PDB entry 5UGT | X-ray diffraction, 2.60 A resolution | chains B and G of the 4 polymer chains in the assembly

# Chain B (and G)
Name: Enoyl-[acyl-carrier-protein] reductase [NADH]
Organism: Mycobacterium tuberculosis
Notes: EC 1.3.1.9; chain G of this document is another copy of the same molecule, construct and numbering; everything in this record applies to it too
UniProtKB: P9WGR1 (INHA_MYCTU); residues 1-269 here = UniProt positions 1-269
Amino-acid sequence (289 residues; row label = number of the first residue in the row; numbers below 1 keep their minus sign (Met-19 is residue -19)):
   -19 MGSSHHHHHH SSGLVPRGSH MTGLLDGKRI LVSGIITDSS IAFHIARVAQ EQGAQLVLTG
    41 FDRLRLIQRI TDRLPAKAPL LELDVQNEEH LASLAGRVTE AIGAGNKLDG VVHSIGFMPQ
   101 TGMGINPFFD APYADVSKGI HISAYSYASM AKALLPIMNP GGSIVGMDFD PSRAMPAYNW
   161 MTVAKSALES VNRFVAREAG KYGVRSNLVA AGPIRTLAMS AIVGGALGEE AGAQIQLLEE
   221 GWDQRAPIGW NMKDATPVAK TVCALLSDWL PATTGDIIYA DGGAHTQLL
Disordered / not traced: -19 to 1, 204-210 (chain G: -19 to 1, 205-208)
Construct notes: initiating methionine (-19); expression tag (-18 to 0)
Small-molecule neighbours:
  - NAD (nicotinamide-adenine-dinucleotide): Gly14, Ile15, Ile16, Ser20, Ile21, Ala22, Phe41, Leu63, Asp64, Val65, Gln66, Ser94, Ile95, Gly96, Phe97, Ile122, Met147, Asp148, Phe149, Tyr158, Met161, Lys165, Ala191, Gly192, Pro193, Ile194, Thr196, Leu197, Ala198, Met199
  - XTW (2-(2-chloranylphenoxy)-5-[(4-cyclopropyl-1,2,3-triazol-1-yl)methyl]phenol): Gly96, Phe97, Met98, Met103, Phe149, Met155, Pro156, Ala157, Tyr158, Met161, Lys165, Pro193, Ala198, Met199, Ile202, Leu218, Glu219
Swiss-Prot annotation at these positions:
  - binding site (NAD(+)): Ser20, Ile21, Asp64, Val65, Ile95, Gly96, Lys165, Ile194
  - binding site (substrate): Tyr158
  - site: Phe149 (May act as an intermediate that passes the hydride ion from NADH to the substrate), Tyr158 (Transition state stabilizer)
  - modified residue: Thr266 (Phosphothreonine)
  - mutagenesis: Ser94 (S94A: Confers INH and ETH resistance. The mutant is 17 times more resistant to inhibition by the INH-NAD adduct ...), Asp148 (D148G: Confers pyridomycin resistance. Has no impact on the susceptibility to isoniazid and moxifloxacin. 14-fold decrease in NADH affinity, while no effect on catalytic activity), Tyr158 (Y158A: 1500-fold decrease in catalytic activity while no effect on lipid substrate affinity; Y158F: 24-fold decrease in catalytic activity while no effect on lipid substrate affinity ...), Lys165 (K165A/M: Loss of enzyme's ability to bind NADH; K165Q/R: No effect on the enzyme's catalytic ability or on its ability to bind NADH), Thr266 (T266A: No effect on catalytic activity. Loss of phosphorylation. Does not alter growth of M.tuberculosis ...)
What the authors report for this chain:
  - binding site for XTW: Gly96, Phe149, Tyr158, Ala198, Met199, Ile215, Leu218, Glu219

# Interface between chain B and chain G
Contacting residue pairs (29; chain B residue first):
  Arg153(B) - Ser152(G)
  Arg153(B) - Arg153(G)
  Arg153(B) - His265(G)
  Arg153(B) - Thr266(G)
  Arg153(B) - Gln267(G)
  Arg153(B) - Leu268(G)
  Ala154(B) - Thr266(G)  hydrogen bond (backbone-backbone)
  Ala154(B) - Gln267(G)
  Ala154(B) - Leu268(G)  hydrogen bond (backbone-backbone)
  Ala154(B) - Leu269(G)
  Pro156(B) - Leu269(G)
  Leu218(B) - Leu269(G)  hydrophobic
  Trp222(B) - Leu268(G)  hydrophobic
  Arg225(B) - Arg153(G)
  Arg225(B) - Arg225(G)
  Arg225(B) - Leu268(G)
  Arg225(B) - Leu269(G)
  His265(B) - Arg153(G)
  Thr266(B) - Arg153(G)
  Thr266(B) - Ala154(G)  hydrogen bond (backbone-backbone)
  Gln267(B) - Arg153(G)
  Gln267(B) - Ala154(G)
  Leu268(B) - Arg153(G)
  Leu268(B) - Ala154(G)  hydrogen bond (backbone-backbone)
  Leu268(B) - Met155(G)  hydrophobic
  Leu268(B) - Trp222(G)  hydrophobic
  Leu268(B) - Arg225(G)
  Leu269(B) - Pro156(G)
  Leu269(B) - Leu218(G)  hydrophobic
Also at the interface, not in a pair above, chain B (12 interface residues in all): Met155

# Summary
12 residues of chain B and 13 residues of chain G are in contact, with 4 hydrogen bonds. The backbones
hydrogen-bond at Ala154(B)-Thr266(G) and Ala154(B)-Leu268(G). Bound to chain B: NAD and compound XTW. The
paper reports a binding site for XTW at Gly96(B), Phe149(B) and Tyr158(B) among others.
Both chains are Enoyl-[acyl-carrier-protein] reductase [NADH] (Mycobacterium tuberculosis). Entry 5UGT
(Crystal structure of M. tuberculosis InhA inhibited by PT504) was determined by X-ray diffraction (same
publication as 5MTP, 5MTQ, 5MTR, 5UGS and 5UGU).
